Entry 6ZP6 (X-ray diffraction, 2.80 A resolution); this record covers chains Q and R of the 28 polymer chains in the assembly.

== Chain Q ==
Protein: Proteasome subunit alpha type-4
Source organism: Saccharomyces cerevisiae S288C
Notes: EC 3.4.25.1
Reference sequence: P40303 (PSA4_YEAST); residues -1 to 252 here correspond to UniProt positions 1-254 (UniProt number = residue number + 2)
Chain sequence (254 residues; numbered -1 to 252; the number before each row is that of its first residue; numbers below 1 keep their minus sign (Met-1 is residue -1)):
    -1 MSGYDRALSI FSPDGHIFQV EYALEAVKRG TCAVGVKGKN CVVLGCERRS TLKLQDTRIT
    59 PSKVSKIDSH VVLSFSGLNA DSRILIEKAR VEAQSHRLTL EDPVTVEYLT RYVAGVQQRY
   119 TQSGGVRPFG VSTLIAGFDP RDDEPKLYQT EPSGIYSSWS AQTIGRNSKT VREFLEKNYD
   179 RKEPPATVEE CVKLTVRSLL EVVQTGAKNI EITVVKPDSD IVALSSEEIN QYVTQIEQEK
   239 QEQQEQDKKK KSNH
Disordered / not traced: -1 to 0, 241-252
Swiss-Prot annotation at these positions:
  - modified residue: Thr58 (Phosphothreonine)

== Chain R ==
Protein: Proteasome subunit alpha type-5
Source organism: Saccharomyces cerevisiae S288C
Notes: EC 3.4.25.1
Reference sequence: P32379 (PSA5_YEAST); residues -7 to 252 here correspond to UniProt positions 1-260 (UniProt number = residue number + 8)
Chain sequence (260 residues; row label = number of the first residue in the row; numbers below 1 keep their minus sign (Met-7 is residue -7)):
    -7 MFLTRSEYDR GVSTFSPEGR LFQVEYSLEA IKLGSTAIGI ATKEGVVLGV EKRATSPLLE
    53 SDSIEKIVEI DRHIGCAMSG LTADARSMIE HARTAAVTHN LYYDEDINVE SLTQSVCDLA
   113 LRFGEGASGE ERLMSRPFGV ALLIAGHDAD DGYQLFHAEP SGTFYRYNAK AIGSGSEGAQ
   173 AELLNEWHSS LTLKEAELLV LKILKQVMEE KLDENNAQLS CITKQDGFKI YDNEKTAELI
   233 KELKEKEAAE SPEEADVEMS
Disordered / not traced: -7 to 0, 118-124, 243-252

== Interface between chain Q and chain R ==
Contacting residue pairs - 59 pairs, chain Q then chain R:
  Asp3(Q) - Glu117(R)
  Arg4(Q) - Glu117(R)
  Ala5(Q) - Val4(R)  hydrophobic
  Ala5(Q) - Glu117(R)
  Ala5(Q) - Ser127(R)
  Ser7(Q) - Ser127(R)
  Ser7(Q) - Arg128(R)
  Ile8(Q) - Gln15(R)
  Phe9(Q) - Gln15(R)
  Phe9(Q) - Tyr18(R)  hydrophobic
  Phe9(Q) - Ser19(R)
  Phe9(Q) - Leu73(R)  hydrophobic
  Phe9(Q) - Arg128(R)
  Phe9(Q) - Pro129(R)
  Phe9(Q) - Gly131(R)
  Ser10(Q) - Tyr18(R)
  Pro11(Q) - Tyr18(R)  hydrophobic
  Pro11(Q) - Glu21(R)
  Gly13(Q) - Tyr18(R)
  Gly13(Q) - Glu21(R)
  Gly13(Q) - Ala22(R)
  His14(Q) - Leu25(R)
  Ile15(Q) - Leu73(R)  hydrophobic
  Ile15(Q) - Arg128(R)
  Lys35(Q) - Glu52(R)  salt bridge
  Gln116(Q) - Ala75(R)
  Gln116(Q) - Asp76(R)
  Thr119(Q) - Arg128(R)  hydrogen bond (backbone-side chain)
  Gln120(Q) - Met126(R)
  Gln120(Q) - Ser127(R)  hydrogen bond (backbone-backbone)
  Gln120(Q) - Arg128(R)
  Gln120(Q) - Pro129(R)
  Gln120(Q) - Phe130(R)
  Ser121(Q) - Ser127(R)
  Gly122(Q) - Ser127(R)
  Ser151(Q) - Ala75(R)
  Gly152(Q) - Ala75(R)
  Ile153(Q) - Thr74(R)
  Ile153(Q) - Ala75(R)  hydrophobic
  Ser155(Q) - Leu51(R)
  Ser155(Q) - Ser55(R)
  Ser156(Q) - Leu51(R)
  Ser156(Q) - Glu52(R)  hydrogen bond (backbone-backbone)
  Ser156(Q) - Ser55(R)  hydrogen bond (backbone-side chain)
  Trp157(Q) - Ser48(R)
  Trp157(Q) - Leu50(R)
  Trp157(Q) - Leu51(R)
  Trp157(Q) - Glu52(R)
  Ser158(Q) - Leu50(R)  hydrogen bond (backbone-backbone)
  Ser158(Q) - Glu52(R)  hydrogen bond
  Ala159(Q) - Leu50(R)
  Leu173(Q) - Leu50(R)  hydrophobic
  Glu174(Q) - Ser48(R)  hydrogen bond
  Glu174(Q) - Pro49(R)
  Glu174(Q) - Leu50(R)
  Arg179(Q) - Pro49(R)  hydrogen bond (side chain-backbone)
  Arg179(Q) - Leu50(R)  hydrogen bond (side chain-backbone)
  Arg179(Q) - Leu51(R)  hydrogen bond (side chain-backbone)
  Arg179(Q) - Glu52(R)
Other interface residues (no listed pair), chain Q (31 interface residues in all): Asp12, Arg170, Tyr177
Other interface residues (no listed pair), chain R (26 interface residues in all): Asp1, Thr47

== In short ==
Chain Q and chain R form an interface of 31 and 26 residues respectively, with 10 hydrogen bonds and 1 salt
bridge. Among the polar pairs are Lys35(Q)-Glu52(R), Thr119(Q)-Arg128(R) and Ser156(Q)-Ser55(R).
Chain Q is Proteasome subunit alpha type-4 and chain R is Proteasome subunit alpha type-5, both from
Saccharomyces cerevisiae S288C; the structure, Yeast 20S proteasome in complex with glidobactin-like natural
product HB334, was determined by X-ray diffraction, deposited together with 6ZOU and 6ZP8.
